1Q95 - chains A and E of the 12 polymer chains in the assembly; structure by X-ray diffraction, 2.46 A resolution.

# Chain A (and E)
Protein: Aspartate carbamoyltransferase catalytic chain
Organism: Escherichia coli
Notes: EC 2.1.3.2; chain E of this document is another copy of the same molecule, construct and numbering; everything in this record applies to it too
UniProt: P0A786 (PYRB_ECOLI); residue numbers follow UniProt; this construct covers 1-310
Amino-acid sequence (310 residues; row label = number of the first residue in the row):
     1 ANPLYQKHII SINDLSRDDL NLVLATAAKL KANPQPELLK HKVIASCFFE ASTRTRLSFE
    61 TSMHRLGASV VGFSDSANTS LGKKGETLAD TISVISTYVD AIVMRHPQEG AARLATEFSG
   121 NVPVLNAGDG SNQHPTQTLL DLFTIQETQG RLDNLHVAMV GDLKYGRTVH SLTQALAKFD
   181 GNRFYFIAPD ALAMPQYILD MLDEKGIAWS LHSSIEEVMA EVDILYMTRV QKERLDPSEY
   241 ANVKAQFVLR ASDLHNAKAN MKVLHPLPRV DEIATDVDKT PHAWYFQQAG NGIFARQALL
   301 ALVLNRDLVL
Small-molecule neighbours: N-(phosphonacetyl)-L-aspartic acid (PAL): A51, S52, T53, R54, T55, R56, R105, H134, Q137, R167, T168, R229, Q231, P266, L267, P268

# Chain A / chain E interface
Contacting residue pairs (6; chain A residue first):
  P237(A) with Y240(E); A241(E)
  S238(A) with A241(E)
  Y240(A) with P237(E); Y240(E), hydrophobic
  A241(A) with S238(E)
Interface residues without a listed pair, chain A (5 interface residues in all): E239

# In short
5 residues of chain A face 4 of chain E across their interface. Chain A binds N-(phosphonacetyl)-L-aspartic
acid.
Chain A and chain E are both Aspartate carbamoyltransferase catalytic chain (Escherichia coli); the structure,
Aspartate Transcarbamylase (ATCase) of Escherichia coli: A New Crystalline R State Bound to PALA, or to ...,
was determined by X-ray diffraction, deposited together with 1R0B.
